2BQ3 - chains A and T of the 3 polymer chains in the assembly; structure by X-ray diffraction, 2.00 A resolution.

== Chain A ==
Protein: DNA polymerase IV
Source organism: Sulfolobus solfataricus
Notes: EC 2.7.7.7
Reference sequence: Q97W02 (DPO42_SULSO); residue numbers follow UniProt; this construct covers 1-352
Chain sequence (358 residues; row label = number of the first residue in the row; numbers below 1 keep their minus sign (His-5 is residue -5)):
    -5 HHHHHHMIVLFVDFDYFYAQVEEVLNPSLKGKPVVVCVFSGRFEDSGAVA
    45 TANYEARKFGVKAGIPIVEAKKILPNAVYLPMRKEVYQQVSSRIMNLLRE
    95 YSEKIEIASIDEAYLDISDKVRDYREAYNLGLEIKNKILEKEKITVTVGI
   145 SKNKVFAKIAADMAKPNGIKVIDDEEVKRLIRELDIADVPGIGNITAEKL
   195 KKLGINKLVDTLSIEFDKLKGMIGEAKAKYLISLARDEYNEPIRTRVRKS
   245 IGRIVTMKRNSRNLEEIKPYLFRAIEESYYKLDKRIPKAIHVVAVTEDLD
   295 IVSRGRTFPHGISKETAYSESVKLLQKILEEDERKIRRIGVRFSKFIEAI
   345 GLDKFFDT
Not modelled in the structure: -5 to 0, 343-352
Ion coordination: Ca2+ site 1: Asp7, Glu106 (shared with 1 residue of chain P); Ca2+ site 2: Phe8, Asp105; Ca2+ site 3: Ala181, Ile186
UniProt features mapped onto this chain:
  - active site: Glu106
  - binding site (Mg(2+)): Asp7, Asp105
  - site: Tyr12 (Substrate discrimination)

== Chain T ==
Molecule: 18-nt DNA strand
Sequence (18 nucleotides; each row starts with the number of its first residue):
     1 TCATXGAATCCTTCCCCC
Not modelled in the structure: 1
Modified positions: GNE (1,N2-ethenoguanine) at position 5

== Interface between chain A and chain T ==
Residue-residue contacts (37; chain A residue first):
  Val32(A) - DT4(T)  sugar contact
  Val32(A) - GNE_5(T)  phosphate contact
  Ser34(A) - DT4(T)  phosphate contact
  Phe37(A) - DC2(T)  phosphate contact
  Phe37(A) - DA3(T)  phosphate contact
  Ser40(A) - DA3(T)  phosphate contact
  Gly41(A) - DA3(T)  hydrogen bond to the phosphate
  Ala42(A) - DT4(T)  base contact
  Gly58(A) - DT4(T)  base contact
  Pro60(A) - DC2(T)  sugar contact
  Gly218(A) - DC11(T)  phosphate contact
  Glu219(A) - DC11(T)  hydrogen bond to the phosphate
  Ala220(A) - DC10(T)  phosphate contact
  Ala220(A) - DC11(T)  hydrogen bond to the phosphate
  Arg240(A) - DA8(T)  phosphate contact
  Arg240(A) - DT9(T)  phosphate contact
  Val241(A) - DA8(T)  phosphate contact
  Arg242(A) - DA7(T)  salt bridge to the phosphate
  Arg242(A) - DA8(T)  phosphate contact
  Lys243(A) - DA8(T)  hydrogen bond to the phosphate
  Lys243(A) - DT9(T)  salt bridge to the phosphate
  Ser244(A) - DA7(T)  sugar contact
  Ser244(A) - DA8(T)  hydrogen bond to the phosphate
  Ile245(A) - DA7(T)  phosphate contact
  Gly246(A) - DA7(T)  hydrogen bond to the phosphate
  Arg247(A) - DG6(T)  salt bridge to the phosphate
  Ile248(A) - GNE_5(T)  phosphate contact
  Ile248(A) - DG6(T)  hydrogen bond to the phosphate
  Val249(A) - GNE_5(T)  phosphate contact
  Thr250(A) - DT4(T)  phosphate contact
  Thr250(A) - GNE_5(T)  hydrogen bond to the phosphate
  Leu293(A) - DA3(T)  base contact
  Arg331(A) - DA3(T)  salt bridge to the phosphate
  Arg331(A) - DT4(T)  salt bridge to the phosphate
  Arg332(A) - DT4(T)  salt bridge to the phosphate
  Arg336(A) - DG6(T)  sugar contact
  Arg336(A) - DA7(T)  salt bridge to the phosphate
Interface residues without a listed pair, chain A (31 interface residues in all): Asp39, Val43, Lys78, Lys221, Glu291

== In short ==
31 residues of chain A face 10 of chain T across their interface; the contacts include 8 hydrogen bonds and 7
salt bridges. Polar pairs include Gly41(A)-DA3(T), Glu219(A)-DC11(T) and Ala220(A)-DC11(T). From UniProt:
active-site residue Glu106(A) and Mg2+-binding residues Asp7(A) and Asp105(A) on chain A.
Chain A is DNA polymerase IV (Sulfolobus solfataricus) and chain T is an 18-nt DNA strand; the structure, DNA
Adduct Bypass Polymerization by Sulfolobus solfataricus Dpo4. Analysis and Crystal Structures of Multiple
Base-Pair Substitution ..., was determined by X-ray diffraction (same publication as 2BQR, 2BQU and 2BR0).
